Entry 4X2Y (X-ray diffraction, 2.42 A resolution); this record covers chain A.

[Chain A]
Name: NS6 Protease
Organism: Murine norovirus 1
UniProtKB: Q80J95 (Q80J95_9CALI); the construct has insertions or renumbered stretches relative to UniProt, so the offset changes along the chain: 4-179 = UniProt 998-1173; 180-182 = UniProt 338-340
Sequence (179 residues; numbered 4 to 182; the number before each row is that of its first residue):
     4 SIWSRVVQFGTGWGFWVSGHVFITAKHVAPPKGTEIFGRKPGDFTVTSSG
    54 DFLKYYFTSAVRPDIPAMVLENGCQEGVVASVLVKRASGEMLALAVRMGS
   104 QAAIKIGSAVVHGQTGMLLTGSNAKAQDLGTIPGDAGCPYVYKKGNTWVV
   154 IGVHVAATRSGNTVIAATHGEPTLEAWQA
Disordered / not traced: 127-131, 163-164
Sequence notes: engineered mutation Ala139 (Cys1133 in Q80J95)
Swiss-Prot annotation at these positions:
  - active site (For 3CLpro activity): His30, Asp54
Reported in the primary citation:
  - conformationally variable residues (order/disorder transition): Arg162 to Ser163

[Summary]
UniProt lists active-site residues His30 and Asp54. From the paper: conformational variability at Arg162.
Chain A is NS6 Protease (Murine norovirus 1); the structure, Crystal structure of a chimeric Murine Norovirus
NS6 protease (inactive C139A mutant) in which the P4-P4 ..., was determined by X-ray diffraction, deposited
together with 4X2V, 4X2W and 4X2X.
